8J6I - chains R and A of the 5 polymer chains in the assembly; structure by electron microscopy, 2.92 A resolution.

[Chain R]
Molecule: Hydroxycarboxylic acid receptor 2
Organism: Homo sapiens
UniProtKB: Q8TDS4 (HCAR2_HUMAN); numbering as in UniProt (aligned over 1-311)
Sequence (311 residues; row label = number of the first residue in the row):
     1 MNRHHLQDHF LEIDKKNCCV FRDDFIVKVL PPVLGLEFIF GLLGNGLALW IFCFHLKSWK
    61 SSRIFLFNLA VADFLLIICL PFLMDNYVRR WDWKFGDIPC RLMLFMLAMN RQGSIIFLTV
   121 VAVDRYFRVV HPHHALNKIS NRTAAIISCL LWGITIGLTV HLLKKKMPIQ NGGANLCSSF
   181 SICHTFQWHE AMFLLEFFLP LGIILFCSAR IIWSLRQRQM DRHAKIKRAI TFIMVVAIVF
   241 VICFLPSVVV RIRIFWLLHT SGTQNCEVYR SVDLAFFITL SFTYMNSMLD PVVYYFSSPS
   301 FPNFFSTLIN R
Unresolved in the structure: 1-12, 56-57, 301-311
Disulfides: Cys18-Cys183, Cys100-Cys177
Small-molecule neighbours: FI7 (2-[[2,2-dimethyl-3-[3-(5-oxidanylpyridin-2-yl)-1,2,4-oxadiazol-5-yl]propanoyl]amino]cyclohexene-1-carboxylic acid): Leu83, Tyr87, Leu104, Leu107, Ala108, Arg111, Gln112, Leu158, Thr159, His161, Leu162, Ser178, Ser179, Phe180, His189, Met192, Glu196, Phe277, Leu280, Tyr284

[Chain A]
Molecule: Guanine nucleotide-binding protein G(i) subunit alpha-1
Organism: Homo sapiens
UniProtKB: P63096 (GNAI1_HUMAN); numbering as in UniProt (aligned over 1-354)
Sequence (354 residues; row label = number of the first residue in the row):
     1 MGCTLSAEDK AAVERSKMID RNLREDGEKA AREVKLLLLG AGESGKSTIV KQMKIIHEAG
    61 YSEEECKQYK AVVYSNTIQS IIAIIRAMGR LKIDFGDSAR ADDARQLFVL AGAAEEGFMT
   121 AELAGVIKRL WKDSGVQACF NRSREYQLND SAAYYLNDLD RIAQPNYIPT QQDVLRTRVK
   181 TTGIVETHFT FKDLHFKMFD VGAQRSERKK WIHCFEGVTA IIFCVALSDY DLVLAEDEEM
   241 NRMHESMKLF DSICNNKWFT DTSIILFLNK KDLFEEKIKK SPLTICYPEY AGSNTYEEAA
   301 AYIQCQFEDL NKRKDTKEIY THFTCSTDTK NVQFVFDAVT DVIIKNNLKD CGLF
Unresolved in the structure: 1-4, 56-181, 234-240
Sequence notes: engineered mutation Ala203 (Gly in P63096), Ser326 (Ala in P63096)
Curated features (UniProtKB/Swiss-Prot):
  - region: Lys35 to Thr48 (G1 motif), Asp173 to Thr181 (G2 motif), Phe196 to Gly202, Gln204, Arg205 (G3 motif), Ile265 to Asp272 (G4 motif), Thr324, Cys325, Thr327 to Thr329 (G5 motif)
  - binding site (GTP): Glu43 to Thr48, Ser151, Leu175 to Thr181, Asp200 to Gly202, Gln204, Asn269 to Asp272
  - binding site (Mg(2+)): Ser47, Thr181
  - modified residue: Arg178 (ADP-ribosylarginine), Gln204 (Deamidated glutamine), Cys351 (ADP-ribosylcysteine)
  - lipidation: Gly2 (N-myristoyl glycine), Cys3 (S-palmitoyl cysteine)
  - natural variant: Gly40 (G40C: In NEDHISB; G40R: In NEDHISB), Gly45 (G45D: In NEDHISB), Thr48 (T48I: In NEDHISB; T48K: In NEDHISB), Gln52 (Q52P: In NEDHISB), Ser75 (deletion: In NEDHISB; uncertain significance), Gln172 (deletion: In NEDHISB), Asp173 (D173V: In NEDHISB), Glu186 to Phe189 (deletion: In NEDHISB; uncertain significance), Cys224 (C224Y: In NEDHISB), Lys270 (K270N: In NEDHISB; K270R: In NEDHISB), Asp272 (D272G: In NEDHISB), Val332 (V332E: In NEDHISB; uncertain significance)
  - mutagenesis: Gly42 (G42R: Abolishes switch to an activated conformation and dissociation from beta and gamma subunits upon GTP binding. Abolishes interaction with RGS family members), Glu116 (E116L: Enhances interaction (inactive GDP-bound) with RGS14), Gln147 (Q147L: Enhances interaction (inactive GDP-bound) with RGS14), Glu245 (E245L: Enhances interaction (inactive GDP-bound) with RGS14)

[Chain R / chain A interface]
Residue-residue contacts (29; chain R residue first):
  Lys60(R) - Asp350(A)  salt bridge
  Ser62(R) - Asp350(A)  hydrogen bond
  Arg125(R) - Cys351(A)
  Arg125(R) - Leu353(A)
  Arg128(R) - Asn347(A)
  Val129(R) - Ile344(A)
  Val129(R) - Leu348(A)  hydrophobic
  Pro132(R) - Ile343(A)  hydrophobic
  Pro132(R) - Ile344(A)  hydrophobic
  Pro132(R) - Asn347(A)
  His133(R) - Leu194(A)
  His133(R) - Thr340(A)  hydrogen bond
  His133(R) - Ile343(A)
  Asn137(R) - Asn347(A)  hydrogen bond
  Lys138(R) - Arg32(A)
  Arg218(R) - Asp337(A)  salt bridge
  Arg218(R) - Thr340(A)
  Arg218(R) - Asp341(A)  salt bridge
  Gln219(R) - Asp341(A)
  Gln219(R) - Ile344(A)
  Gln219(R) - Lys345(A)
  His223(R) - Asp315(A)  hydrogen bond (side chain-backbone)
  His223(R) - Phe354(A)
  Lys225(R) - Phe354(A)  hydrogen bond (side chain-backbone)
  Ile226(R) - Lys345(A)
  Ala229(R) - Leu353(A)
  Ile233(R) - Leu353(A)  hydrophobic
  Ser298(R) - Gly352(A)
  Pro299(R) - Gly352(A)
Also at the interface, not in a pair above, chain R (21 interface residues in all): Leu215, Arg228, Ser300
Also at the interface, not in a pair above, chain A (20 interface residues in all): Ala31, Glu318, Phe336, Lys349

[Overview]
21 residues of chain R and 20 residues of chain A are in contact; the contacts include 5 hydrogen bonds and 3
salt bridges. Polar contacts include Lys60(R)-Asp350(A), Arg218(R)-Asp337(A) and Arg218(R)-Asp341(A). Ligands
of chain R: compound FI7.
Here chain R is Hydroxycarboxylic acid receptor 2 and chain A is Guanine nucleotide-binding protein G(i)
subunit alpha-1, both from Homo sapiens. Entry 8J6I (Cryo-EM structure of thehydroxycarboxylic acid receptor
2-Gi protein complex bound MK-6892) was determined by electron microscopy, deposited together with 8J6L and
8J6J.
